Entry 8H9L (electron microscopy, 2.61 A resolution); this record covers chains F and G of the 9 polymer chains in the assembly.

Chain F:
Molecule: ATP synthase subunit beta, mitochondrial
Source organism: Homo sapiens
Notes: EC 7.1.2.2
UniProtKB: P06576 (ATPB_HUMAN); residues 1-482 here correspond to UniProt positions 48-529 (UniProt number = residue number + 47)
Sequence (482 residues; row label = number of the first residue in the row):
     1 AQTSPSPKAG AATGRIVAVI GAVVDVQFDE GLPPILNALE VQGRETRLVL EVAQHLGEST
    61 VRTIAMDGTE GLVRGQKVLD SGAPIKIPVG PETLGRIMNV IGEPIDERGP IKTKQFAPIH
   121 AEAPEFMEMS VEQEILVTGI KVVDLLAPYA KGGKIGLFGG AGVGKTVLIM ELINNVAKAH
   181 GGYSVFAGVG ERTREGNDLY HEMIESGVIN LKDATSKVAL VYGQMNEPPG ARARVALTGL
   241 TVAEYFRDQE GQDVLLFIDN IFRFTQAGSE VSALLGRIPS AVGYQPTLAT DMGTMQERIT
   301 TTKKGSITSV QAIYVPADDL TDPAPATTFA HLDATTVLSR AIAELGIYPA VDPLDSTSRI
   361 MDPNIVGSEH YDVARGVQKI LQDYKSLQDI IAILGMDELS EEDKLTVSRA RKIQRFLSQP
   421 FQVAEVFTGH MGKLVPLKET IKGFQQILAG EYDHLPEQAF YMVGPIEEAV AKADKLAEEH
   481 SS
Unresolved in the structure: 1-11, 478-482
Metal / ion sites: Mg2+: T166 (together with ADP)
Ligand contacts:
  - ADP (adenosine-5'-diphosphate): G160, A161, G162, V163, G164, K165, T166, V167, R192, E195, Y348, P349, F421, A424, F427
  - ATP (adenosine-5'-triphosphate): S358, R359, Y371
UniProt features mapped onto this chain:
  - binding site (ADP): G162, V163, G164, K165, T166, V167
  - binding site (ATP): G162, G164, K165, T166, V167, R192
  - binding site (phosphate): G162, V163, G164, K165, T166
  - binding site (Mg(2+)): T166, E191
  - modified residue: K77 (N6-acetyllysine), K86 (N6-acetyllysine), K114 (N6-acetyllysine), K151 (N6-acetyllysine), K212 (N6-acetyllysine), K217 (N6-acetyllysine), T265 (Phosphothreonine), S368 (Phosphoserine), K379 (N6-acetyllysine), S386 (Phosphoserine), K433 (N6-acetyllysine), K438 (N6-acetyllysine), K475 (N6-acetyllysine), S482 (Phosphoserine)
  - glycosylation: S59 (O-linked (GlcNAc) serine)

Chain G:
Molecule: ATP synthase subunit gamma, mitochondrial
Source organism: Homo sapiens
UniProtKB: P36542 (ATPG_HUMAN); residues 1-273 here correspond to UniProt positions 26-298 (UniProt number = residue number + 25)
Sequence (273 residues; row label = number of the first residue in the row):
     1 ATLKDITRRL KSIKNIQKIT KSMKMVAAAK YARAERELKP ARIYGLGSLA LYEKADIKGP
    61 EDKKKHLLIG VSSDRGLCGA IHSSIAKQMK SEVATLTAAG KEVMLVGIGD KIRGILYRTH
   121 SDQFLVAFKE VGRKPPTFGD ASVIALELLN SGYEFDEGSI IFNKFRSVIS YKTEEKPIFS
   181 LNTVASADSM SIYDDIDADV LQNYQEYNLA NIIYYSLKES TTSEQSARMT AMDNASKNAS
   241 EMIDKLTLTF NRTRQAVITK ELIEIISGAA ALD
Unresolved in the structure: 1, 33-222, 273

Chain F / chain G interface:
Contacting residue pairs - 6 pairs, chain F then chain G:
  I278(F) with A271(G), hydrophobic
  D389(F) with R9(G), salt bridge
  A392(F) with N238(G)
  I393(F) with I16(G), hydrophobic; A235(G); M242(G), hydrophobic
Other interface residues (no listed pair), chain F (6 interface residues in all): P279, L394
Other interface residues (no listed pair), chain G (10 interface residues in all): I13, M232, A239, S267

Overview:
6 residues of chain F face 10 of chain G across their interface, with 1 salt bridge. Its one salt-bridged
contact is D389(F)-R9(G). Chain F binds ATP and ADP.
Chain F is ATP synthase subunit beta, mitochondrial and chain G is ATP synthase subunit gamma, mitochondrial,
both from Homo sapiens; the structure, Human ATP synthase F1 domain, state 3a, was determined by electron
microscopy (same publication as 8H9E, 8H9I and 8H9P).
